8PSX - chains C and P of the 6 polymer chains in the assembly; structure by electron microscopy, 2.96 A resolution.

[Chain C]
Protein: RNA-dependent RNA polymerase
Source organism: Tilapia lake virus
UniProt: A0A7G3S745 (A0A7G3S745_9VIRU); residues 1-457 here = UniProt positions 1-457
Chain sequence (478 residues; row label = number of the first residue in the row):
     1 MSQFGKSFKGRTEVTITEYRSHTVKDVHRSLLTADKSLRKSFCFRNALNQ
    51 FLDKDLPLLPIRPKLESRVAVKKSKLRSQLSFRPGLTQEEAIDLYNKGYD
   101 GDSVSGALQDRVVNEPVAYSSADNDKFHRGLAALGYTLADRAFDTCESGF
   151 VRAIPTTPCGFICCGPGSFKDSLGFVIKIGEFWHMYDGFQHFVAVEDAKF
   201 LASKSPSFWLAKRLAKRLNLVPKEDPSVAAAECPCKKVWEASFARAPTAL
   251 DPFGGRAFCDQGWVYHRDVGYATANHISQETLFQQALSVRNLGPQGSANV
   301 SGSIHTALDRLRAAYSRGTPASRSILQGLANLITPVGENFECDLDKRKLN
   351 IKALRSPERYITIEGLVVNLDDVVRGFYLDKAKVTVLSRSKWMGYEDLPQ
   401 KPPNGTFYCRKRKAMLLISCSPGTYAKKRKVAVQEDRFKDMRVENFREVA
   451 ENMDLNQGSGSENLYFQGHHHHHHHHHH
Unresolved in the structure: 1, 142-143, 430-478
Differences from the reference sequence: conflict Lys391 (Arg in A0A7G3S745); expression tag (458-478)
Bound ions: Zn2+ site 1: Cys146, Cys159, Cys163, Cys164; Zn2+ site 2: His184, His191, Cys233, Cys235
What the authors report for this chain:
  - conformationally variable residues (domain motion, loop rearrangement): Val24 to Leu32, Arg77 to Val117
  - contacts within the chain: Arg217-Asp251

[Chain P]
Molecule: Transcription-like product
Sequence (21 nucleotides; row label = number of the first residue in the row):
     1 AGAAUAUAAUACCAAAUUUUA
Unresolved in the structure: 1-3, 7-11

[Chain C / chain P interface]
Pairs across the interface - 8 pairs, chain C then chain P:
  Val24(C) with A14(P), sugar contact
  Arg29(C) with U17(P), salt bridge to the phosphate
  Gly106(C) with C12(P), hydrogen bond to the base
  Gln109(C) with C12(P), phosphate contact
  Arg111(C) with C12(P), base contact
  His305(C) with A6(P), stacking on the base
  Asn339(C) with A6(P), base contact
  Lys352(C) with A4(P), salt bridge to the phosphate
Also at the interface, not in a pair above, chain C (11 interface residues in all): Val27, Asp110, Arg347
Also at the interface, not in a pair above, chain P (7 interface residues in all): A15, A16

[Summary]
Chain C and chain P form an interface of 11 and 7 residues respectively; the contacts include 1 hydrogen bond,
2 salt bridges and 1 aromatic stacking contact. Among the polar pairs are Gly106(C)-C12(P), Arg29(C)-U17(P)
and Lys352(C)-A4(P). From the paper: conformational variability at Val24(C) and Arg77(C); contacts within the
chain involving Arg217(C) and Asp251(C).
Here chain C is RNA-dependent RNA polymerase (Tilapia lake virus) and chain P is Transcription-like product.
Entry 8PSX (Tilapia Lake Virus polymerase in vRNA elongation state (transcriptase conformation)) was
determined by electron microscopy (same publication as 8PSN, 8PSO, 8PSQ, 8PSS, 8PSU, 8PSZ and 6 further
entries).
